Entry 7QJ4 (electron microscopy, 9.00 A resolution (very low resolution: no residue pairs are listed; an interface is given only as per-side residue counts)); this record covers chains K and L of the 28 polymer chains in the assembly.

Chain K:
Name: Gamma-tubulin complex component 4
From: Homo sapiens
UniProtKB: Q9UGJ1 (GCP4_HUMAN); residues 1-667 here = UniProt positions 1-667
Amino-acid sequence (667 residues; row label = number of the first residue in the row):
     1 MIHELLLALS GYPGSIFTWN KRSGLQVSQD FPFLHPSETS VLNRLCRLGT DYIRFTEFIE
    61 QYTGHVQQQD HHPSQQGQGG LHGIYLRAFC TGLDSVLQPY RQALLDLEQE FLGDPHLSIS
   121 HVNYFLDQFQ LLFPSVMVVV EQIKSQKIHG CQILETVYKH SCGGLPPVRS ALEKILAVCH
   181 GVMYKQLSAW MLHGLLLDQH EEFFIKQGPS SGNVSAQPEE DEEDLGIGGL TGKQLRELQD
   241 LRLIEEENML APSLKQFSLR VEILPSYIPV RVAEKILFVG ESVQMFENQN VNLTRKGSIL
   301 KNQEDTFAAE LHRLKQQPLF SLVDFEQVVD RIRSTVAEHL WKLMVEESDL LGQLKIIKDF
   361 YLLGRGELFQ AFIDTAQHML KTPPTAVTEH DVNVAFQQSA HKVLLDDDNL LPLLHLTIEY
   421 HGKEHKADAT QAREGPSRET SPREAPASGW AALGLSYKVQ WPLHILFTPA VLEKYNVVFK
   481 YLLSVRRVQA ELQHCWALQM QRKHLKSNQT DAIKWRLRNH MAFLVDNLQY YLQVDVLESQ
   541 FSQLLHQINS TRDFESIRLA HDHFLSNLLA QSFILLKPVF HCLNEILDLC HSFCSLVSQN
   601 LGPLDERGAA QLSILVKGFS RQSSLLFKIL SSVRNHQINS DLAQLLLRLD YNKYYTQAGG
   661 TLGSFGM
Unresolved in the structure: 70-75, 207-252, 292-299, 423-447, 503-508, 632-635, 658-667

Chain L:
Name: Gamma-tubulin complex component 6
From: Homo sapiens
UniProtKB: Q96RT7 (GCP6_HUMAN); the construct has insertions or renumbered stretches relative to UniProt, so the offset changes along the chain: 1-608 = UniProt 1-608; 1474-1811 = UniProt 1482-1819
Amino-acid sequence (1819 residues; row label = number of the first residue in the row; note: 865 numbers in that range are skipped by the numbering (no residue carries them; nothing is unmodelled there); a row labelled like 608A-608Z holds insertion residues (608A, then the next letters in order)):
     1 MASITQLFDD LCEALLPAAK THLGQRSVNR KRAKRSLKKV AYNALFTNLF QDETQQLQPD
    61 MSKLPARNKI LMLSFDLRVG GLGPKADRLE ELVEELEAAP CCPLLEVGSV LDLLVQLAGS
   121 GPPQVLPRKR DYFLNNKHVG RNVPYSGYDC DDLSVFEMDV QSLISREECL CHSMIQETLQ
   181 VMEAAPGTGL PTVGLFSFGD PCGDRFERDT RVSLFGALVH SRTYDMDVRL GLPPVPDNAD
   241 LSGLAIKVPP SVDQWEDEGF QSASNLTPDS QSEPSVTPDV DLWEAALTYE ASKRRCWERV
   301 GCPPGHREEP YLTEAGRDAF DKFCRLHQGE LQLLAGGVLQ APQPVLVKEC ELVKDVLNVL
   361 IGVVSATFSL CQPAQAFVVK RGVHVSGASP ESISSLLSEV AEYGTCYTRL SHFSLQPVLD
   421 SLYSKGLVFQ AFTSGLRRYL QYYRACVLST PPTLSLLTIG FLFKKLGRQL RYLAELCGVG
   481 AVLPGTCGGG PRAAFPTGVK LLSYLYQEAL HNCSNEHYPV LLSLLKTSCE PYTRFIHDWV
   541 YSGVFRDAYG EFMIQVNHEY LSFRDKLYWT HGYVLISKEV EDCVPVFLKH IAHDIYVCGK
   601 TINLLKLC
608A-608Z CPRHYLCWSDVPVPRISVIFSLEELK
609A-609Z EIEKDCAVYVGRMERVARHSSVSKEE
610A-610Z KELRMEIAKQELIAHAREAASRVLSA
611A-611Z LSDRQMSERMALDARKREQFQRLKEQ
612A-612Z FVKDQERRQAARQEELDDDFSYAREL
613A-613Z RDRERRLKSLEEELERKARQALVDHY
614A-614Z SKLSAEAARREQKALWRIQRHRLESA
615A-615Z RLRFLLEDEKHIQEMLKAVSEAHQPQ
616A-616Z EPPDVLLSVHPQVTSPGPEHPEGGQG
617A-617Z CDSGSAEQHSPAWDGWNRPGLLTPQP
618A-618Z LKPLAVGAGGRGLQQAEGARPFSDSL
619A-619Z SIGDFLPVGPGAEPSVQTGMVPLLEV
620A-620Z ALQTINLDLPPSAPGEAPAAASTQPS
621A-621Z RPQEYDFSTVLRPAVATSPAPGPLQA
622A-622Z AECSLGSSGLQLWEDSCGKMDACGSA
623A-623Z SRETLLPSHPPRRAALEEGSSQPTER
624A-624Z LFGQVSGGGLPTGDYASEIAPTRPRW
625A-625Z NTHGHVSDASIRVGENVSDVAPTQPR
626A-626Z WNTHGHVSNASISLGESVSDVAPTRP
627A-627Z RWNIHGHVSNASIRVGENVSDVAPTR
628A-628Z PRWNTHGHVSNASIRVGENVSDVAPT
629A-629Z RPRWNTHGHVSDASISLGESVSDMAP
630A-630Z ARPRWNTHGHVSDASISLGESVSDMA
631A-631Z PTRPRWNTHGHVSDTSIRVGENVSDV
632A-632Z APIRSRCNTHGHVSDASISLGEPVSD
633A-633Z VVSTRPRWNTHVPIPPPHMVLGALSP
634A-634Z EAEPNTPRPQQSPPGHTSQSALSLGA
635A-635Z QSTVLDCGPRLPVEVGPSLSSPSSGC
636A-636Z GEGSISVGENVSDVAPTQPWWPNTPG
637A-637Z DSVSEELGPGRSGDTEDLSPNWPLNS
638A-638Z QEDTAAQSSPGRGEEAEASAAEAQGG
639A-639Z EQAYLAGLAGQYHLERYPDSYESMSE
640A-640Z PPIAHLLRPVLPRAFAFPVDPQVQSA
641A-641O ADETAVQLSELLTLP
  1474 VLMKRSITAP LAAHISLVNK AAVDYFFVEL HLEAHYEALR HFLLMEDGEF AQSLSDLLFE
  1534 KLGAGQTPGE LLNPLVLNSV LSKALQCSLH GDTPHASNLS LALKYLPEVF APNAPDVLSC
  1594 LELRYKVDWP LNIVITEGCV SKYSGVFSFL LQLKLMMWAL KDVCFHLKRT ALLSHMAGSV
  1654 QFRQLQLFKH EMQHFVKVIQ GYIANQILHV TWCEFRARLA TVGDLEEIQR AHAEYLHKAV
  1714 FRGLLTEKAA PVMNVIHSIF SLVLKFRSQL ISQAWGPPGG PRGAEHPNFA LMQQSYNTFK
  1774 YYSHFLFKVV TKLVNRGYQP HLEDFLLRIN FNNYYQDA
Unresolved in the structure: 1-281, 371-389, 418-424, 480-493, 557-565, 575-585, 608A-608Z, 609A-609Z, 610A-610Z, 611A-611Z, 612A-612Z, 613A-613Z, 614A-614Z, 615A-615Z, 616A-616Z, 617A-617Z, 618A-618Z, 619A-619Z, 620A-620Z, 621A-621Z, 622A-622Z, 623A-623Z, 624A-624Z, 625A-625Z, 626A-626Z, 627A-627Z, 628A-628Z, 629A-629Z, 630A-630Z, 631A-631Z, 632A-632Z, 633A-633Z, 634A-634Z, 635A-635Z, 636A-636Z, 637A-637Z, 638A-638Z, 639A-639Z, 640A-640Z, 641A-641O, 1536-1540, 1583-1587, 1645-1648, 1694-1697, 1744-1758, 1790-1791, 1808-1811

Chain K / chain L interface:
At this resolution (9 A) residue pairs are not listed: 43 residues of chain K and 44 of chain L lie at the interface.

Summary:
The interface between chain K and chain L involves 43 residues on one side and 44 on the other.
Here chain K is Gamma-tubulin complex component 4 and chain L is Gamma-tubulin complex component 6, both from
Homo sapiens. Entry 7QJ4 (Structure of recombinant human gamma-Tubulin Ring Complex 10-spoked assembly
intermediate (spokes 5-14)) was determined by electron microscopy (same publication as 7QJ0, 7QJ1, 7QJ2, 7QJ3,
7QJD and 7QJE).
